PDB entry 7V9C | electron microscopy, 4.50 A resolution (low resolution: residue-level contacts below are approximate; hydrogen-bond / salt-bridge calls are withheld) | chains J and B of the 18 polymer chains in the assembly

== Chain J ==
Molecule: 275-nt DNA strand
Source organism: Homo sapiens
Sequence (275 nucleotides; each row starts with the number of its first residue):
     1 AACCCTAACC CTAACCCTAA CCCTAACCCT AACCCTAACC CTAACCCTAA CCCTAACCCT
    61 AACCCTAACC CTAACCCTAA CCCTAACCCT AACCCTAACC CTAACCCTAA CCCTAACCCT
   121 AACCCTAACC CTAACCCTAA CCCTAACCCT AACCCTAACC CTAACCCTAA CCCTAACCCT
   181 AACCCTAACC CTAACCCTAA CCCTAACCCT AACCCTAACC CTAACCCTAA CCCTAACCCT
   241 AACCCTAACC CTAACCCTAA CCCTAACCCT AACCC
Disordered / not traced: 1-2

== Chain B ==
Molecule: Histone H4
Source organism: Homo sapiens
Reference sequence: P62805 (H4_HUMAN); residues 0-102 here correspond to UniProt positions 1-103 (UniProt number = residue number + 1)
Amino-acid sequence (103 residues; each row starts with the number of its first residue; numbering starts at 0):
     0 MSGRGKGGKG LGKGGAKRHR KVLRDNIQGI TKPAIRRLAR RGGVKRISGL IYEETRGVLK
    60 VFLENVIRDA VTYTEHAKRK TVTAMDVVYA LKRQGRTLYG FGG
Disordered / not traced: 0-20
Curated features (UniProtKB/Swiss-Prot):
  - DNA-binding region: Lys16 to Lys20
  - modified residue: Ser1 (N-acetylserine), Arg3 (Asymmetric dimethylarginine), Lys5 (N6-(2-hydroxyisobutyryl)lysine), Lys8 (N6-(2-hydroxyisobutyryl)lysine), Lys12 (N6-(2-hydroxyisobutyryl)lysine), Lys16 (N6-(2-hydroxyisobutyryl)lysine), Lys20 (N6,N6,N6-trimethyllysine), Lys31 (N6-(2-hydroxyisobutyryl)lysine), Lys44 (N6-(2-hydroxyisobutyryl)lysine), Ser47 (Phosphoserine), Tyr51 (Phosphotyrosine), Lys59 (N6-(2-hydroxyisobutyryl)lysine), Lys77 (N6-(2-hydroxyisobutyryl)lysine), Lys79 (N6-(2-hydroxyisobutyryl)lysine), Thr80 (Phosphothreonine), Tyr88 (Phosphotyrosine), Lys91 (N6-(2-hydroxyisobutyryl)lysine)
  - cross-link (Glycyl lysine isopeptide (Lys-Gly)): Lys12 (interchain with G-Cter in SUMO2), Lys20 (interchain with G-Cter in SUMO2), Lys31 (interchain with G-Cter in SUMO2), Lys59 (interchain with G-Cter in SUMO2), Lys79 (interchain with G-Cter in SUMO2), Lys91 (interchain with G-Cter in SUMO2)

== Chain J / chain B interface ==
Contacting residue pairs (9):
  DA79(J) - Ile46(B)
  DA98(J) - Lys79(B)
  DA98(J) - Thr80(B)
  DC99(J) - Arg78(B)
  DC99(J) - Lys79(B)
  DC99(J) - Thr80(B)
  DC99(J) - Thr82(B)
  DC100(J) - Arg78(B)
  DC100(J) - Thr82(B)
Interface residues without a listed pair, chain J (5 interface residues in all): DA80
Interface residues without a listed pair, chain B (6 interface residues in all): Arg45

== In short ==
5 residues of chain J face 6 of chain B across their interface. Curated annotation (UniProt) lists a
DNA-binding region on chain B.
Chain J is a 275-nt DNA strand and chain B is Histone H4, both from Homo sapiens; the structure, Telomeric
Dinucleosome in open state, was determined by electron microscopy together with 7V90, 7V96, 7V9J, 7V9K, 7V9S
and 7VA4 from the same study.
